1DXQ - chains A and C; structure by X-ray diffraction, 2.80 A resolution.

== Chain A (and C) ==
Protein: Quinone reductase
Organism: Mus musculus
Notes: EC 1.6.99.2; chain C of this document is another copy of the same molecule, construct and numbering; everything in this record applies to it too
Reference sequence: Q64669 (DHQU_MOUSE); numbering as in UniProt (aligned over 1-273)
Chain sequence (273 residues; row label = number of the first residue in the row):
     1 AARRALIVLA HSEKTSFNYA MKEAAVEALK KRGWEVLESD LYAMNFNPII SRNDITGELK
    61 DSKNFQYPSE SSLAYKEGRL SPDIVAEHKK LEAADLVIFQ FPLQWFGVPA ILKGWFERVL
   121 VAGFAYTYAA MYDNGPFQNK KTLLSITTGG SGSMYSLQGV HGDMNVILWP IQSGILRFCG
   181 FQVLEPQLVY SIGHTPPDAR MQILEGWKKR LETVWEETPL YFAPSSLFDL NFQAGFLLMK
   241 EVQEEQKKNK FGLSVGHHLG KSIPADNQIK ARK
Construct notes: conflict Leu-238 (Met in Q64669), Met-239 (Lys in Q64669)
Ligand contacts:
  - FAD (flavin-adenine dinucleotide), molecule 1: His-11, Thr-15, Ser-16, Phe-17, Asn-18, Ala-20, Pro-102, Leu-103, Gln-104, Trp-105, Phe-106, Thr-147, Thr-148, Gly-149, Gly-150, Tyr-155, Ile-192, Arg-200, Met-201, Leu-204
  - FAD, molecule 2: Ile-50, Asn-64, Gln-66, Tyr-67, Pro-68, Glu-117
From the paper describing this entry:
  - binding site for flavin-adenine dinucleotide: Gln-104
  - self-association interface (contacts with another copy of this molecule); pairs are residue here / residue on that copy: Tyr-132/His-161
  - conformationally variable residues: Tyr-128

== Chain A / chain C interface ==
Residue-residue contacts - 127 pairs, chain A then chain C:
  Glu-13(A) with Arg-52(C), salt bridge; Phe-65(C)
  Thr-15(A) with Lys-63(C); Asn-64(C)
  Tyr-42(A) with Ile-49(C), hydrophobic; Ile-50(C), hydrogen bond (side chain-backbone)
  Phe-46(A) with Ile-49(C)
  Pro-48(A) with Pro-48(C), hydrophobic; Ile-49(C); Ala-110(C)
  Ile-49(A) with Tyr-42(C), hydrophobic; Phe-46(C); Pro-48(C); Ile-111(C), hydrophobic
  Ile-50(A) with Tyr-42(C), hydrogen bond (backbone-side chain)
  Arg-52(A) with Glu-13(C), salt bridge
  Lys-63(A) with Thr-15(C)
  Asn-64(A) with Thr-15(C)
  Phe-65(A) with Glu-13(C)
  Gln-104(A) with Lys-113(C), hydrogen bond (backbone-side chain); Glu-117(C)
  Trp-105(A) with Lys-113(C); Phe-116(C); Glu-117(C); Leu-120(C); Tyr-126(C), hydrophobic; Gly-174(C); Ile-175(C); Phe-178(C), hydrophobic; Cys-179(C), hydrophobic
  Phe-106(A) with Tyr-132(C); Pro-170(C); Gly-174(C)
  Val-108(A) with Lys-113(C), hydrogen bond (backbone-side chain); Glu-117(C)
  Pro-109(A) with Glu-117(C)
  Ala-110(A) with Pro-48(C); Lys-113(C); Gly-114(C); Glu-117(C), hydrogen bond (backbone-side chain)
  Ile-111(A) with Ile-49(C), hydrophobic
  Lys-113(A) with Gln-104(C), hydrogen bond (side chain-backbone); Val-108(C), hydrogen bond (side chain-backbone); Ala-110(C)
  Gly-114(A) with Ala-110(C)
  Phe-116(A) with Trp-105(C), hydrogen bond (backbone-side chain)
  Glu-117(A) with Gln-104(C); Trp-105(C); Val-108(C); Pro-109(C); Ala-110(C), hydrogen bond (side chain-backbone)
  Leu-120(A) with Trp-105(C)
  Tyr-126(A) with Trp-105(C), hydrophobic
  Tyr-132(A) with Phe-106(C); Val-160(C), hydrophobic; His-161(C)
  Ser-153(A) with Gly-235(C), hydrogen bond (side chain-backbone); Leu-237(C)
  Met-154(A) with Gly-235(C); Phe-236(C), hydrophobic
  Ser-156(A) with Leu-237(C)
  Leu-157(A) with His-257(C); His-258(C); Leu-259(C); Gly-260(C)
  Gln-158(A) with Phe-228(C); Phe-236(C); Leu-237(C); Leu-238(C), hydrogen bond (backbone-backbone); Gln-243(C)
  Gly-159(A) with Phe-228(C); Phe-236(C); His-257(C), hydrogen bond (backbone-side chain)
  Val-160(A) with Tyr-132(C), hydrophobic; Phe-228(C), hydrophobic; Leu-230(C), hydrophobic; Phe-236(C), hydrogen bond (backbone-backbone); His-257(C), hydrogen bond (backbone-side chain)
  His-161(A) with Tyr-132(C); Phe-178(C)
  Gly-162(A) with Gly-256(C); His-257(C)
  Asp-163(A) with Gly-256(C), hydrogen bond (backbone-backbone); His-258(C), salt bridge
  Val-166(A) with Trp-169(C); Val-255(C)
  Trp-169(A) with His-161(C); Val-166(C)
  Pro-170(A) with Phe-106(C)
  Gly-174(A) with Trp-105(C); Phe-106(C)
  Ile-175(A) with Trp-105(C), hydrophobic
  Phe-178(A) with Trp-105(C), hydrophobic; His-161(C)
  Cys-179(A) with Trp-105(C), hydrophobic
  His-194(A) with Phe-232(C)
  Phe-228(A) with Gln-158(C); Gly-159(C)
  Leu-230(A) with Val-160(C), hydrophobic
  Gly-235(A) with Ser-153(C), hydrogen bond (backbone-side chain); Met-154(C)
  Phe-236(A) with Met-154(C), hydrophobic; Gln-158(C); Gly-159(C); Val-160(C), hydrogen bond (backbone-backbone)
  Leu-237(A) with Ser-153(C); Ser-156(C); Gln-158(C)
  Leu-238(A) with Gln-158(C), hydrogen bond (backbone-backbone)
  Gln-243(A) with Gln-158(C)
  Val-255(A) with Val-166(C)
  Gly-256(A) with Gly-162(C); Asp-163(C), hydrogen bond (backbone-backbone)
  His-257(A) with Leu-157(C); Gly-159(C), hydrogen bond (side chain-backbone); Val-160(C), hydrogen bond (side chain-backbone)
  His-258(A) with Leu-157(C); Asp-163(C), salt bridge; Ile-263(C)
  Leu-259(A) with Leu-157(C)
  Gly-260(A) with Leu-157(C); Ser-262(C)
  Lys-261(A) with Ser-262(C)
  Ser-262(A) with Gly-260(C); Lys-261(C)
  Ile-263(A) with His-258(C); Ile-263(C), hydrophobic
Other interface residues (no listed pair), chain A (65 interface residues in all): Gly-107, Tyr-128, Met-131, Gly-149, Gly-150, Phe-232
Other interface residues (no listed pair), chain C (66 interface residues in all): Gly-107, Tyr-128, Met-131, Gly-149, Gly-150, Ile-167, His-194
The authors on this interface:
  - specific contacts: Tyr-132(A)/His-161(C)

== In short ==
65 residues of chain A and 66 residues of chain C are in contact; the contacts include 21 hydrogen bonds and 4
salt bridges. Polar pairs include Glu-13(A)/Arg-52(C), Asp-163(A)/His-258(C) and Tyr-42(A)/Ile-50(C). The
paper describes a contact between Tyr-132(A) and His-161(C). From the paper: a binding site for flavin-adenine
dinucleotide at Gln-104(A); conformational variability at Tyr-128(A).
Both chains are Quinone reductase (Mus musculus). Entry 1DXQ (Crystal structure of mouse nad[p]h-quinone
oxidoreductase) was determined by X-ray diffraction, deposited together with 1DXO and 1D4A.
